6W0C - chains B and C of the 3 polymer chains in the assembly; structure by X-ray diffraction, 3.56 A resolution.

Chain B:
Protein: Fab Light Chain
Source organism: Rattus norvegicus
Notes: antibody fragment or engineered binder
Sequence (212 residues; numbered 1 to 212; the number before each row is that of its first residue):
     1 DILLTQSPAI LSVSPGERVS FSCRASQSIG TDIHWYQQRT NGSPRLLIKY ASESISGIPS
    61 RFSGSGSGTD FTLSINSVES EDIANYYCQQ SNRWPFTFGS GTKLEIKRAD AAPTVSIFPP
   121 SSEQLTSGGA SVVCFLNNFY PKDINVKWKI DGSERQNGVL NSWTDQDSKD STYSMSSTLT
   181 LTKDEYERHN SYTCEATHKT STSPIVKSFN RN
Disulfide bonds: Cys23-Cys88, Cys134-Cys194

Chain C:
Protein: pH-gated potassium channel KcsA
Source organism: Streptomyces lividans
UniProtKB: P0A334 (KCSA_STRLI); numbering as in UniProt (aligned over 28-120)
Sequence (93 residues; numbered 28 to 120; the number before each row is that of its first residue):
    28 AAGAATVLLV IVLLAGSYLA VLAERGAPGA QLITYPRALW WSVETATTVG YGDLYPVTLW
    88 GRLVAVVVMV AGITSFGLVT AALATWFVGR EQE
Ion coordination: barium ion near Thr75 (its only coordinating residue here); K+ near Gly77 (its only coordinating residue here)
Swiss-Prot annotation at these positions:
  - motif: Thr75 to Asp80 (Selectivity filter)
  - mutagenesis: Glu71 (E71A: Prevents channel inactivation)
From the paper describing this entry:
  - conformationally variable residues (loop rearrangement): Gly77

How chain B and chain C interact:
Contacting residue pairs - 16 pairs, chain B then chain C:
  Asp32(B) - Arg64(C)  salt bridge
  Ser91(B) - Ile60(C)
  Ser91(B) - Arg64(C)  hydrogen bond (backbone-side chain)
  Asn92(B) - Gln58(C)
  Asn92(B) - Arg64(C)
  Arg93(B) - Gly56(C)  hydrogen bond (side chain-backbone)
  Arg93(B) - Ala57(C)
  Arg93(B) - Gln58(C)  hydrogen bond
  Arg93(B) - Ile60(C)
  Trp94(B) - Gly53(C)
  Trp94(B) - Ala54(C)
  Trp94(B) - Pro55(C)
  Trp94(B) - Gly56(C)  hydrogen bond (backbone-backbone)
  Trp94(B) - Ala57(C)  hydrogen bond (backbone-backbone)
  Trp94(B) - Ile60(C)
  Phe96(B) - Arg52(C)
Also at the interface, not in a pair above, chain C (10 interface residues in all): Thr61

Overview:
6 residues of chain B and 10 residues of chain C are in contact, with 5 hydrogen bonds and 1 salt bridge.
Among the polar pairs are Asp32(B)-Arg64(C), Ser91(B)-Arg64(C) and Arg93(B)-Gly56(C). Curated annotation
(UniProt) lists one mutagenesis site on chain C. From the paper: conformational variability at Gly77(C).
Chain B is Fab Light Chain (Rattus norvegicus) and chain C is pH-gated potassium channel KcsA (Streptomyces
lividans); the structure, Open-gate KcsA soaked in 4 mM BaCl2, was determined by X-ray diffraction (same
publication as 6W0A, 6W0B, 6W0D, 6W0E, 6W0F, 6W0G and 3 further entries).
